Entry 8IH6 (X-ray diffraction, 2.52 A resolution); this record covers chains D and E of the 10 polymer chains in the assembly.

[Chain D (and E)]
Protein: 2-oxopent-4-enoate hydratase
From: Pseudomonas sp
Notes: EC 4.2.1.80; chain E of this document is another copy of the same molecule, construct and numbering; everything in this record applies to it too
UniProt: Q9KWS4 (AMNF_PSESP); residues 1-261 here = UniProt positions 1-261
Sequence (266 residues; numbered -4 to 261; the number before each row is that of its first residue; numbers below 1 keep their minus sign (Ala-4 is residue -4)):
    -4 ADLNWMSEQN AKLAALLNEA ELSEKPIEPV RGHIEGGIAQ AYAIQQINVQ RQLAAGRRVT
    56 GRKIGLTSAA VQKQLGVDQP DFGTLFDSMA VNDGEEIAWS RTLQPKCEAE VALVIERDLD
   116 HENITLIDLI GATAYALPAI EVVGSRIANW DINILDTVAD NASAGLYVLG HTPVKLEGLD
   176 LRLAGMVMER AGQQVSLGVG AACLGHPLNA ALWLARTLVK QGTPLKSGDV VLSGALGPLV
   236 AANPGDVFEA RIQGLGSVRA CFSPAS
Unresolved in the structure: -4 to -3, 261 (chain E: -4, 261)
Construct notes: expression tag (-4 to 0)

[How chain D and chain E interact]
Pairs across the interface (30):
  Gly51(D) with Asn118(E), hydrogen bond (backbone-side chain)
  Arg52(D) with Asn118(E), hydrogen bond
  Arg53(D) with His116(E); Asn118(E), hydrogen bond (side chain-backbone); Thr120(E); Asp123(E), salt bridge
  Thr55(D) with Thr120(E)
  Asp82(D) with Asn118(E)
  Asn87(D) with Leu121(E); Asn204(E); Leu207(E)
  Glu90(D) with Asn204(E)
  Val109(D) with Ile122(E), hydrophobic
  Tyr130(D) with Ile122(E); Ile125(E)
  Leu132(D) with Ile122(E), hydrophobic
  Leu164(D) with Ile122(E), hydrophobic
  Gly165(D) with Leu121(E)
  His166(D) with Leu121(E); Ile125(E); His201(E); Leu203(E); Asn204(E), hydrogen bond
  Thr167(D) with Leu171(E); Gly173(E); Leu174(E)
  Pro168(D) with Ile125(E), hydrophobic
  Gly223(D) with Ile122(E)
  Ser252(D) with Arg177(E)
  Arg254(D) with Arg177(E)
Interface residues without a listed pair, chain D (19 interface residues in all): Asp88
Interface residues without a listed pair, chain E (18 interface residues in all): Glu117, Ile119, Glu172

[Overview]
19 residues of chain D face 18 of chain E across their interface; the contacts include 4 hydrogen bonds and 1
salt bridge. Polar pairs include Arg53(D)-Asp123(E), Gly51(D)-Asn118(E) and Arg52(D)-Asn118(E).
Chain D and chain E are both 2-oxopent-4-enoate hydratase (Pseudomonas sp); the structure, Crystal structure
of decarboxylase-hydratase complex from Pseudomonas species AP-3, was determined by X-ray diffraction.
